Entry 1RG9 (X-ray diffraction, 2.50 A resolution); this record covers chains C and D of the 4 polymer chains in the assembly.

Chain C (and D):
Name: S-adenosylmethionine synthetase
Source organism: Escherichia coli
Notes: EC 2.5.1.6; chain D of this document is another copy of the same molecule, construct and numbering; everything in this record applies to it too
UniProtKB: P0A817 (METK_ECOLI); residue numbers follow UniProt; this construct covers 1-383
Sequence (383 residues; numbered 1 to 383; the number before each row is that of its first residue):
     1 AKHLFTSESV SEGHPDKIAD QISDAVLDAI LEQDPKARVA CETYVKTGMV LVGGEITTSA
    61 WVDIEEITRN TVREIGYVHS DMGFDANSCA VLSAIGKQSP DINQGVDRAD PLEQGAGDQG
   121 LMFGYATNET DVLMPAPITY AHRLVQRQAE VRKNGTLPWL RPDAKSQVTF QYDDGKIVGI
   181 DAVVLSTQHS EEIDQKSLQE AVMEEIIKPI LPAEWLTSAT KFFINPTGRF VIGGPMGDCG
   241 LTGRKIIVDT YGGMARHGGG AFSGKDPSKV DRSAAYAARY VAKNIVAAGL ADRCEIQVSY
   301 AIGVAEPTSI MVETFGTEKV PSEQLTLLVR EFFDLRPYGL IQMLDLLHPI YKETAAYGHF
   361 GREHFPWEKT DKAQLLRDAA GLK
Bound ions: Mg2+ site 1: D16 (together with (diphosphono)aminophosphonic acid); K+ site 1: E42 (together with (diphosphono)aminophosphonic acid) (shared with D238(D), C239(D) of chain D); K+ site 2: D238, C239 (together with (diphosphono)aminophosphonic acid) (shared with E42(D) of chain D); Mg2+ site 2: D271 (together with (diphosphono)aminophosphonic acid)
Ligand contacts:
  - (diphosphono)aminophosphonic acid (PPK), molecule 1: H14, D16, K165, D238, R244, K245
  - (diphosphono)aminophosphonic acid (PPK), molecule 2: E42, D118, G259, G260, A261, K265, D271
  - S-adenosylmethionine (SAM), molecule 1: H14, P15, D163, A164, K165, S186, T227, R229, F230, I232, G237, D238
  - S-adenosylmethionine (SAM), molecule 2: A40, E55, Q98, D101, I102, G117, D118, K269, I302

How chain C and chain D interact:
Contacting residue pairs (135):
  H3(C) - M311(D)
  L4(C) - I310(D)
  L4(C) - M311(D)
  F5(C) - R256(D)
  F5(C) - Q297(D)
  T6(C) - L121(D)
  T6(C) - Q297(D)  hydrogen bond (backbone-side chain)
  T6(C) - S299(D)  hydrogen bond
  T6(C) - S309(D)  hydrogen bond
  E8(C) - Q119(D)
  E8(C) - L121(D)
  E8(C) - G258(D)
  E42(C) - Y44(D)  hydrogen bond (backbone-side chain)
  E42(C) - C239(D)
  E42(C) - L241(D)
  E42(C) - R244(D)  salt bridge
  Y44(C) - E42(D)  hydrogen bond (side chain-backbone)
  Y44(C) - Y44(D)  hydrophobic
  Y44(C) - L51(D)  hydrophobic
  Y44(C) - G53(D)  hydrogen bond (side chain-backbone)
  Y44(C) - G54(D)
  K46(C) - G54(D)
  K46(C) - E55(D)  salt bridge
  M49(C) - L51(D)  hydrophobic
  L51(C) - Y44(D)  hydrophobic
  L51(C) - L51(D)  hydrophobic
  G53(C) - Y44(D)  hydrogen bond (backbone-side chain)
  G54(C) - Y44(D)
  G54(C) - K46(D)
  E55(C) - K46(D)  salt bridge
  E55(C) - G237(D)
  E55(C) - D238(D)
  E55(C) - C239(D)  hydrogen bond (side chain-backbone)
  A94(C) - M49(D)  hydrophobic
  D101(C) - T227(D)  hydrogen bond (backbone-side chain)
  D101(C) - R229(D)  salt bridge
  D101(C) - F230(D)
  D101(C) - V231(D)  hydrogen bond (side chain-backbone)
  D101(C) - I232(D)  hydrogen bond (side chain-backbone)
  Q104(C) - T227(D)  hydrogen bond (side chain-backbone)
  Q104(C) - G228(D)
  Q104(C) - R229(D)
  G105(C) - T227(D)
  R108(C) - P226(D)
  D118(C) - K165(D)  salt bridge
  Q119(C) - E8(D)
  Q119(C) - K165(D)
  Q119(C) - S166(D)  hydrogen bond (side chain-backbone)
  Q119(C) - Q167(D)
  Q119(C) - V184(D)
  Q119(C) - S186(D)
  G120(C) - Q167(D)  hydrogen bond (backbone-side chain)
  L121(C) - T6(D)
  L121(C) - E8(D)
  L121(C) - G252(D)
  F123(C) - G253(D)
  K165(C) - D118(D)  salt bridge
  K165(C) - Q119(D)
  S166(C) - Q119(D)  hydrogen bond (backbone-side chain)
  Q167(C) - Q119(D)
  Q167(C) - G120(D)  hydrogen bond (side chain-backbone)
  Q167(C) - S299(D)
  Q167(C) - Y300(D)  hydrogen bond (side chain-backbone)
  Q167(C) - T308(D)  hydrogen bond
  V184(C) - Q119(D)
  V184(C) - A301(D)  hydrophobic
  S186(C) - Q119(D)
  S186(C) - I302(D)
  F223(C) - T308(D)
  P226(C) - R108(D)
  P226(C) - I302(D)
  P226(C) - V304(D)  hydrophobic
  T227(C) - D101(D)  hydrogen bond (side chain-backbone)
  T227(C) - I102(D)
  T227(C) - Q104(D)  hydrogen bond (backbone-side chain)
  T227(C) - G105(D)
  T227(C) - I302(D)
  G228(C) - Q104(D)
  R229(C) - D101(D)  salt bridge
  R229(C) - Q104(D)
  F230(C) - D101(D)
  V231(C) - D101(D)  hydrogen bond (backbone-side chain)
  I232(C) - S99(D)
  I232(C) - D101(D)  hydrogen bond (backbone-side chain)
  G237(C) - E55(D)
  G237(C) - I102(D)
  D238(C) - E55(D)
  C239(C) - E42(D)
  C239(C) - E55(D)  hydrogen bond (backbone-side chain)
  L241(C) - L241(D)  hydrophobic
  T242(C) - R244(D)  hydrogen bond (backbone-side chain)
  G243(C) - R244(D)
  R244(C) - E42(D)  salt bridge
  R244(C) - T242(D)  hydrogen bond (side chain-backbone)
  R244(C) - G243(D)
  R244(C) - G259(D)
  R244(C) - A261(D)
  R244(C) - K265(D)
  I247(C) - H257(D)
  I247(C) - G258(D)
  I247(C) - G259(D)
  G252(C) - L121(D)
  G253(C) - F123(D)
  G253(C) - R256(D)  hydrogen bond (backbone-side chain)
  G253(C) - H257(D)
  M254(C) - R256(D)  hydrogen bond (backbone-side chain)
  A255(C) - R256(D)
  R256(C) - F5(D)
  R256(C) - G253(D)  hydrogen bond (side chain-backbone)
  R256(C) - M254(D)  hydrogen bond (side chain-backbone)
  R256(C) - A255(D)
  H257(C) - I247(D)
  H257(C) - G253(D)
  G258(C) - E8(D)
  G258(C) - I247(D)
  G259(C) - R244(D)
  G259(C) - I247(D)
  A261(C) - R244(D)
  K265(C) - R244(D)
  Q297(C) - L4(D)
  Q297(C) - F5(D)
  Q297(C) - T6(D)  hydrogen bond (side chain-backbone)
  S299(C) - T6(D)  hydrogen bond
  S299(C) - Q167(D)
  Y300(C) - Q167(D)  hydrogen bond (backbone-side chain)
  A301(C) - V184(D)  hydrophobic
  I302(C) - P226(D)
  I302(C) - T227(D)
  V304(C) - F223(D)  hydrophobic
  V304(C) - P226(D)  hydrophobic
  T308(C) - Q167(D)  hydrogen bond
  T308(C) - F223(D)
  S309(C) - T6(D)  hydrogen bond
  M311(C) - H3(D)
  M311(C) - L4(D)
Interface residues without a listed pair, chain C (74 interface residues in all): S7, S9, T43, V52, S99, P100, I102, T169, A182, M236, I310
Interface residues without a listed pair, chain D (74 interface residues in all): S7, S9, T43, V52, A94, P100, T169, A182, G303

In short:
Chain C and chain D each contribute 74 residues to their interface, with 34 hydrogen bonds and 8 salt bridges.
Polar contacts include E42(C)-R244(D), K46(C)-E55(D) and D101(C)-R229(D). Ligands of chain C:
S-adenosylmethionine and (diphosphono)aminophosphonic acid. D238(C) and C239(C) form the K+ site 2.
Both chains are S-adenosylmethionine synthetase (Escherichia coli). Entry 1RG9 (S-Adenosylmethionine
synthetase complexed with SAM and PPNP) was determined by X-ray diffraction (same publication as 1P7L).
